PDB entry 5J98 | X-ray diffraction, 2.60 A resolution | chains A and B of the 3 polymer chains in the assembly

Chain A:
Molecule: VP1
Source organism: Slow bee paralysis virus
Reference sequence: A7LM73 (A7LM73_9VIRU); residues 1-266 here correspond to UniProt positions 889-1154 (UniProt number = residue number + 888)
Sequence (266 residues; row label = number of the first residue in the row):
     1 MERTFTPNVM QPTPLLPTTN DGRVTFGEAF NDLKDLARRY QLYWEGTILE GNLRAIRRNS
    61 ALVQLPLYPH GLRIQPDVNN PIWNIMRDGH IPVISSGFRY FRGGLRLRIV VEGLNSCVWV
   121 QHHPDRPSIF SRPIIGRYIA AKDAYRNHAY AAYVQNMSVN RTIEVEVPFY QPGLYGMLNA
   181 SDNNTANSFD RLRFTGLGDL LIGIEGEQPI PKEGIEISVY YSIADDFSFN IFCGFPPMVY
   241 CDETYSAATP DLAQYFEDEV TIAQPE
Not modelled in the structure: 253-266

Chain B:
Molecule: VP2
Source organism: Slow bee paralysis virus
Reference sequence: A7LM73 (A7LM73_9VIRU); residues 1-261 here correspond to UniProt positions 177-437 (UniProt number = residue number + 176)
Sequence (261 residues; numbered 1 to 261; the number before each row is that of its first residue):
     1 MDRPEGSEER TVQTSNVVLG ETNIESQDIA SKEYSPTWDR LASSEVSDEY PMLTDRWLFW
    61 KSVKWEVNDS AFGKMLVQEK FPQSWVQMDV NVNNIPRYTN IPNFIPFNIH QYMRADFEVK
   121 IYVNPNDFVS GWLIMAFLYQ GSEMFDYKLR RNPAALMQMP HVLVNVGAAN EATLKIPYRY
   181 VRPFMRCKDI LRGDNLITGV TEPLNMGVLF VEVLIPFRTS AASSAPKSLD VSLFVKMTNA
   241 KFTGMVDGSI ALLSKPIALP E
Not modelled in the structure: 261

Interface between chain A and chain B:
Pairs across the interface - 70 pairs, chain A then chain B:
  Met-1(A) / Gln-27(B)
  Met-1(A) / Asp-28(B)
  Met-1(A) / Ile-29(B)  hydrophobic
  Glu-2(A) / Ser-26(B)  hydrogen bond
  Glu-2(A) / Gln-27(B)  hydrogen bond (backbone-backbone)
  Glu-2(A) / His-161(B)
  Glu-2(A) / Leu-163(B)
  Arg-3(A) / Asp-28(B)  salt bridge
  Arg-3(A) / Ile-29(B)  hydrogen bond (side chain-backbone)
  Arg-3(A) / Gln-158(B)
  Arg-3(A) / Met-159(B)
  Arg-3(A) / Pro-160(B)
  Ser-96(A) / Arg-150(B)  hydrogen bond (backbone-side chain)
  Arg-99(A) / Tyr-139(B)  hydrogen bond (side chain-backbone)
  Arg-99(A) / Gln-140(B)  hydrogen bond (side chain-backbone)
  Arg-99(A) / Glu-143(B)
  Arg-99(A) / Met-144(B)
  Tyr-100(A) / Tyr-139(B)
  Tyr-100(A) / Gln-140(B)  hydrogen bond
  Tyr-100(A) / Arg-179(B)
  Tyr-100(A) / Tyr-180(B)
  Arg-102(A) / Trp-38(B)
  Gly-173(A) / Val-181(B)
  Leu-174(A) / Trp-38(B)  hydrophobic
  Leu-174(A) / Val-181(B)  hydrogen bond (backbone-backbone)
  Leu-174(A) / Arg-182(B)
  Leu-174(A) / Pro-183(B)
  Tyr-175(A) / Arg-179(B)  hydrogen bond
  Tyr-175(A) / Tyr-180(B)
  Tyr-175(A) / Val-181(B)
  Met-177(A) / Gln-140(B)
  Met-177(A) / Glu-143(B)
  Met-177(A) / Val-181(B)  hydrophobic
  Asn-179(A) / Met-144(B)
  Asn-179(A) / Phe-145(B)  hydrogen bond (backbone-backbone)
  Ala-180(A) / Glu-143(B)
  Ala-180(A) / Phe-145(B)
  Ser-181(A) / Glu-143(B)  hydrogen bond (backbone-backbone)
  Ser-181(A) / Met-144(B)
  Ser-181(A) / Phe-145(B)
  Asn-184(A) / Glu-143(B)
  Thr-185(A) / Val-200(B)
  Ala-186(A) / Val-200(B)
  Ala-186(A) / Thr-201(B)
  Ala-186(A) / Glu-202(B)  hydrogen bond (backbone-backbone)
  Asn-187(A) / Glu-143(B)
  Asn-187(A) / Val-200(B)
  Asn-187(A) / Thr-201(B)
  Asn-187(A) / Glu-202(B)  hydrogen bond (side chain-backbone)
  Ser-188(A) / Thr-198(B)
  Ser-188(A) / Val-200(B)  hydrogen bond (backbone-backbone)
  Phe-189(A) / Arg-186(B)
  Phe-189(A) / Val-200(B)  hydrogen bond (backbone-backbone)
  Phe-189(A) / Thr-201(B)
  Asp-190(A) / Gln-140(B)  hydrogen bond
  Asp-190(A) / Glu-143(B)
  Asp-190(A) / Arg-182(B)  salt bridge
  Phe-194(A) / Val-181(B)  hydrophobic
  Phe-194(A) / Arg-182(B)
  Ile-231(A) / Tyr-139(B)  hydrophobic
  Ile-231(A) / Arg-179(B)
  Phe-232(A) / Gln-158(B)
  Cys-233(A) / Leu-138(B)  hydrophobic
  Gly-234(A) / Arg-150(B)  hydrogen bond (backbone-side chain)
  Gly-234(A) / Gln-158(B)
  Gly-234(A) / Met-159(B)
  Phe-235(A) / Gln-158(B)  hydrogen bond (backbone-side chain)
  Pro-236(A) / Asp-146(B)
  Pro-236(A) / Arg-150(B)
  Pro-237(A) / Leu-149(B)  hydrophobic
Other interface residues (no listed pair), chain A (30 interface residues in all): His-70
Other interface residues (no listed pair), chain B (36 interface residues in all): Ala-30, Ser-31, Gly-141, Ala-155, Met-157, Gly-199, Asn-205

In short:
Chain A and chain B form an interface of 30 and 36 residues respectively; the contacts include 18 hydrogen
bonds and 2 salt bridges. Among the polar pairs are Arg-3(A)/Asp-28(B), Asp-190(A)/Arg-182(B) and
Glu-2(A)/Ser-26(B).
Chain A is VP1 and chain B is VP2, both from Slow bee paralysis virus; the structure, Crystal structure of
Slow Bee Paralysis Virus at 2.6A resolution, was determined by X-ray diffraction together with 5CDC, 5CDD and
5J96 from the same study.
